PDB entry 8DSF | X-ray diffraction, 1.50 A resolution | chain A

# Chain A
Molecule: Baculoviral IAP repeat-containing protein 2
Source organism: Homo sapiens
Notes: EC 2.3.2.27
UniProt: Q13490 (BIRC2_HUMAN); numbering as in UniProt (aligned over 260-352)
Chain sequence (99 residues; each row starts with the number of its first residue):
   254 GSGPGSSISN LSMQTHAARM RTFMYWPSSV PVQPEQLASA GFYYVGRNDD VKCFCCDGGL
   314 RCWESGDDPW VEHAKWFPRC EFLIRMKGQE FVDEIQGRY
Not modelled in the structure: 254-259, 352
Construct notes: expression tag (254-259)
Metal / ion sites: Zn2+: Cys-306, Cys-309, His-326, Cys-333
Ligand contacts: TO0 ((4S)-4-[2-(2-{4-[(2E)-4-{(3R)-3-[4-amino-3-(4-phenoxyphenyl)-1H-pyrazolo[3,4-d]pyrimidin-1-yl]piperidin-1-yl}-4-oxobut-2-en-1-yl]piperazin-1-yl}ethoxy)acetamido]-1-{(2S)-2-cyclohexyl-2-[(N-methyl-L-alanyl)amino]acetyl}-N-[(1R)-1,2,3,4-tetrahydronaphthalen-1-yl]-L-prolinamide unbound form): Arg-300, Asp-303, Val-304, Lys-305, Gly-312, Leu-313, Arg-314, Cys-315, Trp-316, Glu-317, Asp-320, Glu-325, Trp-329
Swiss-Prot annotation at these positions:
  - binding site (Zn(2+)): Cys-306, Cys-309, His-326, Cys-333

# Overview
Bound to chain A: compound TO0. The Zn2+ site is built by Cys-306, Cys-309, His-326 and Cys-333. UniProt lists
4 Zn2+-binding residues.
Chain A is Baculoviral IAP repeat-containing protein 2 (Homo sapiens); the structure, Structure of cIAP1 with
BCCov, was determined by X-ray diffraction (same publication as 8DSO).
